8Z9Y - chains D and E of the 6 polymer chains in the assembly; structure by electron microscopy, 2.50 A resolution.

== Chain D ==
Protein: Protein TIC 100
Organism: Arabidopsis thaliana
UniProt: Q8LPR8 (TI100_ARATH); residue numbers follow UniProt; this construct covers 1-871
Amino-acid sequence (871 residues; numbered 1 to 871; the number before each row is that of its first residue):
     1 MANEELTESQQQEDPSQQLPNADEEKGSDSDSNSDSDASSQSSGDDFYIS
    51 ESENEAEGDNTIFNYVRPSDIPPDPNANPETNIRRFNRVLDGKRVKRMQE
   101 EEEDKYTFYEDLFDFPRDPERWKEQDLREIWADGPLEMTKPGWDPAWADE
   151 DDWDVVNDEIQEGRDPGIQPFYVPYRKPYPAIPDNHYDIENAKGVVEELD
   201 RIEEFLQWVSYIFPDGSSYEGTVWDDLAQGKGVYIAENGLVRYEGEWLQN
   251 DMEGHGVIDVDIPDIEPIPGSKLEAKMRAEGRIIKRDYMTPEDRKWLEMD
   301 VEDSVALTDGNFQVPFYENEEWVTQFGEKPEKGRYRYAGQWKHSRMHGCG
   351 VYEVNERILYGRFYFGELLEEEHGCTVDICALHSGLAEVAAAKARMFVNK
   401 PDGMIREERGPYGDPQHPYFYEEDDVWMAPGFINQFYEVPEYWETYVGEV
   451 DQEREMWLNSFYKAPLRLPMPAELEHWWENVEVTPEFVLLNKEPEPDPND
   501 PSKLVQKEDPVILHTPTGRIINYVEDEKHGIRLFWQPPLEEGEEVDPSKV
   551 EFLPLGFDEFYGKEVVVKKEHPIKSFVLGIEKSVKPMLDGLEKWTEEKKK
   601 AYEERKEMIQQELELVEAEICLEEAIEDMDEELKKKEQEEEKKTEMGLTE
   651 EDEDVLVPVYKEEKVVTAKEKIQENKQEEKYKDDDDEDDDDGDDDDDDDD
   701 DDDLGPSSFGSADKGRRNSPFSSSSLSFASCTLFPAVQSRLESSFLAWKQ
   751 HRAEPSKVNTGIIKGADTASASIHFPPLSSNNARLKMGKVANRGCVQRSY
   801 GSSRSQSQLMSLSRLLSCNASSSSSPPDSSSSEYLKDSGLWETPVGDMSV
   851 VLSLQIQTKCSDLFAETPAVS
Not modelled in the structure: 1-107, 563-871
Swiss-Prot annotation at these positions:
  - modified residue: Asn238 (Deamidated asparagine), Thr649 (Phosphothreonine)
Disulfide bonds: Cys349-Cys375

== Chain E ==
Protein: Protein TIC 56, chloroplastic
Organism: Arabidopsis thaliana
UniProt: Q7Y1W1 (TIC56_ARATH); residues 1-527 here = UniProt positions 1-527
Amino-acid sequence (527 residues; row label = number of the first residue in the row):
     1 MSSMNFNPFQNWFEKPPNPVPSINFVSLADSFFPKSQSPNFASIGLPKFS
    51 KKSPKPETAGTDEPGPYKQIAEQFLWECENIPDYRHTPEVDKLLNEDPVF
   101 EKKENPSTEEIEAEQKWWESFRASPVVQFMTRAEEIADDMNKMELEDNDT
   151 PYRKEDKDYWRAIPHVPGFDGRPMPRKAIKSKEESDDKFWDFMKQFLFGL
   201 WGFRQRPYPPGRPIDVAQAIGYKRLEKRYYDFIMKTGGWWYKDRLGRSRG
   251 PCEIITLKTAYGAGIIDRDTFIWGEDMDEWAPIHMVYGLEPAIATWEVRL
   301 GAAATAFLHKLQKGIPPWVPLKGREPKTYKQLQKEAIESKKRDMAVLEAN
   351 GGVWPGVRTPSHALFLWASGSELTTVLESDHMPNKFIPKQLRLELAKVIP
   401 GLRPWEVISIEQAMDQISYGGEWYREPLGTYTTGPPYIREWNRSVMRLFR
   451 IFYNLSVRVGQKLERTVPGFDTIMDKVQKDYDKRIARRMKRREEELREED
   501 LKHYSGRTDEDEEEEEEEDDDSNSKKD
Not modelled in the structure: 1-63, 457-527
Swiss-Prot annotation at these positions:
  - modified residue: Asn350 (Deamidated asparagine)

== Chain D / chain E interface ==
Pairs across the interface (230; chain D residue first):
  Phe113(D) - Lys194(E)  hydrogen bond (backbone-side chain)
  Phe113(D) - Phe198(E)  hydrophobic
  Asp114(D) - Lys194(E)
  Asp114(D) - Arg206(E)
  Phe115(D) - Lys194(E)
  Pro116(D) - Asp187(E)
  Pro116(D) - Asp191(E)
  Pro116(D) - Lys194(E)
  Pro116(D) - Arg206(E)
  Asp118(D) - Arg206(E)
  Asp118(D) - Tyr208(E)
  Asp118(D) - Arg212(E)  salt bridge
  Glu120(D) - Arg212(E)  salt bridge
  Trp122(D) - Pro207(E)
  Trp122(D) - Pro209(E)  hydrophobic
  Lys123(D) - Pro207(E)
  Glu124(D) - Pro207(E)
  Leu127(D) - Pro207(E)
  Leu127(D) - Tyr208(E)
  Arg176(D) - Arg204(E)
  Lys177(D) - Gly202(E)
  Lys177(D) - Phe203(E)
  Lys177(D) - Arg204(E)  hydrogen bond (backbone-side chain)
  Pro178(D) - Phe203(E)
  Pro178(D) - Arg204(E)  hydrogen bond (backbone-backbone)
  Tyr179(D) - Arg204(E)
  Pro180(D) - Phe198(E)  hydrophobic
  Pro180(D) - Phe203(E)  hydrophobic
  Ala181(D) - Tyr437(E)  hydrogen bond (backbone-side chain)
  Ala181(D) - Trp441(E)
  Pro183(D) - Tyr437(E)
  Pro183(D) - Trp441(E)  hydrophobic
  Asn185(D) - Trp441(E)
  Asn185(D) - Ser444(E)
  Lys193(D) - Trp190(E)
  Val195(D) - Tyr437(E)
  Val196(D) - Trp190(E)  hydrophobic
  Val196(D) - Leu197(E)
  Glu198(D) - Tyr437(E)
  Leu199(D) - Phe198(E)  hydrophobic
  Leu199(D) - Trp201(E)  hydrogen bond (backbone-side chain)
  Leu199(D) - Phe203(E)  hydrophobic
  Leu199(D) - Pro435(E)  hydrophobic
  Asp200(D) - Leu197(E)
  Ile202(D) - Trp201(E)  hydrophobic
  Ile202(D) - Pro435(E)  hydrophobic
  Ile202(D) - Pro436(E)
  Phe205(D) - Phe232(E)  hydrophobic
  Phe205(D) - Glu275(E)
  Phe205(D) - Asp276(E)
  Leu206(D) - Glu275(E)
  Leu206(D) - Asp276(E)  hydrogen bond (backbone-side chain)
  Leu206(D) - Met277(E)
  Gln207(D) - Glu275(E)
  Trp208(D) - Trp240(E)  hydrophobic
  Trp208(D) - Trp273(E)  hydrophobic
  Trp208(D) - Trp280(E)  hydrophobic
  Tyr211(D) - Arg425(E)
  Tyr211(D) - Leu428(E)  hydrophobic
  Ile212(D) - Tyr424(E)
  Ile212(D) - Arg425(E)  hydrogen bond (backbone-backbone)
  Phe213(D) - Arg425(E)
  Phe213(D) - Glu426(E)
  Pro214(D) - Tyr424(E)  hydrophobic
  Pro214(D) - Arg425(E)
  Trp224(D) - Leu200(E)
  Trp224(D) - Trp201(E)  hydrophobic
  Asp225(D) - Trp201(E)
  Asp225(D) - Thr432(E)  hydrogen bond (backbone-side chain)
  Asp225(D) - Thr433(E)
  Asp225(D) - Gly434(E)  hydrogen bond (side chain-backbone)
  Asp226(D) - Arg425(E)  salt bridge
  Asp226(D) - Leu428(E)
  Asp226(D) - Gly429(E)
  Asp226(D) - Thr430(E)
  Asp226(D) - Tyr431(E)  hydrogen bond (side chain-backbone)
  Asp226(D) - Thr432(E)
  Leu227(D) - Leu428(E)
  Leu227(D) - Thr432(E)
  Gln229(D) - Leu200(E)
  Gly230(D) - Asp278(E)
  Lys231(D) - Asp278(E)  salt bridge
  Lys231(D) - Glu279(E)  salt bridge
  Gln249(D) - Gly199(E)  hydrogen bond (side chain-backbone)
  Gln249(D) - Gly202(E)
  Asn250(D) - Leu428(E)  hydrogen bond (side chain-backbone)
  Asp293(D) - Lys389(E)  salt bridge
  Trp296(D) - Met382(E)
  Trp296(D) - Arg392(E)
  Trp296(D) - Leu402(E)
  Trp296(D) - Pro404(E)
  Met299(D) - Leu402(E)
  Met299(D) - Arg403(E)
  Met299(D) - Pro404(E)
  Asp300(D) - Met382(E)
  Asp300(D) - Pro404(E)
  Asp303(D) - Arg403(E)  salt bridge
  Asp303(D) - Pro404(E)
  Asp303(D) - Trp405(E)
  Ala392(D) - Phe365(E)  hydrophobic
  Ala392(D) - Ala368(E)
  Lys393(D) - Glu279(E)  salt bridge
  Arg395(D) - Leu364(E)
  Arg395(D) - Phe365(E)
  Arg395(D) - Ala368(E)
  Arg395(D) - Ser369(E)  hydrogen bond
  Arg395(D) - Glu372(E)
  Met396(D) - Lys242(E)  hydrogen bond (backbone-side chain)
  Met396(D) - Trp280(E)
  Met396(D) - Ala368(E)
  Phe397(D) - Trp273(E)
  Phe397(D) - Asp278(E)
  Phe397(D) - Trp280(E)
  Val398(D) - Ser371(E)  hydrogen bond (backbone-side chain)
  Val398(D) - Glu372(E)
  Asn399(D) - Ser371(E)  hydrogen bond (side chain-backbone)
  Asn399(D) - Thr375(E)
  Pro401(D) - Trp240(E)  hydrophobic
  Asp402(D) - Trp240(E)
  Met404(D) - Trp423(E)  hydrogen bond (backbone-side chain)
  Met404(D) - Tyr424(E)  hydrophobic
  Glu407(D) - Lys385(E)
  Glu407(D) - Tyr419(E)  hydrogen bond
  Glu407(D) - Trp423(E)
  Glu408(D) - Lys385(E)  hydrogen bond (backbone-side chain)
  Glu408(D) - Trp423(E)
  Tyr412(D) - Lys385(E)
  Asp414(D) - Arg247(E)
  Asp414(D) - Thr374(E)
  Pro415(D) - Arg249(E)
  Gln416(D) - Arg249(E)
  Gln416(D) - Gly250(E)  hydrogen bond (backbone-backbone)
  His417(D) - Arg249(E)  hydrogen bond (backbone-side chain)
  Pro418(D) - Tyr241(E)  hydrogen bond (backbone-side chain)
  Pro418(D) - Cys252(E)  hydrophobic
  Tyr419(D) - Thr256(E)
  Tyr419(D) - Ile265(E)  hydrophobic
  Tyr421(D) - Tyr241(E)  hydrogen bond
  Tyr421(D) - Arg249(E)  hydrogen bond
  Tyr421(D) - Ile265(E)  hydrophobic
  Trp427(D) - Arg244(E)  hydrogen bond (backbone-side chain)
  Met428(D) - Asp243(E)
  Met428(D) - Arg244(E)  hydrogen bond (backbone-backbone)
  Met428(D) - Arg247(E)
  Met428(D) - Arg249(E)
  Ala429(D) - Arg244(E)
  Pro430(D) - Lys242(E)
  Pro430(D) - Asp243(E)
  Pro430(D) - Gly264(E)
  Pro430(D) - Ile265(E)
  Pro430(D) - Ile266(E)  hydrophobic
  Pro430(D) - Thr270(E)
  Gly431(D) - Gly264(E)
  Gly431(D) - Ile265(E)
  Gly431(D) - Asp267(E)
  Phe432(D) - Gly264(E)
  Phe432(D) - Ala306(E)  hydrophobic
  Phe432(D) - Leu321(E)  hydrophobic
  Ile433(D) - Gly264(E)  hydrogen bond (backbone-backbone)
  Ile433(D) - His309(E)
  Asn434(D) - Arg244(E)
  Gln435(D) - Leu321(E)
  Gln435(D) - Lys322(E)  hydrogen bond (side chain-backbone)
  Phe436(D) - His309(E)
  Phe436(D) - Lys310(E)
  Phe436(D) - Lys313(E)  hydrogen bond (backbone-side chain)
  Phe436(D) - Leu321(E)  hydrophobic
  Tyr437(D) - His309(E)
  Val439(D) - Arg244(E)
  Tyr446(D) - Leu373(E)
  Val447(D) - Arg244(E)
  Glu449(D) - Ile81(E)
  Glu449(D) - Ser361(E)
  Val450(D) - Arg244(E)
  Val450(D) - Trp367(E)
  Asp451(D) - Arg244(E)  salt bridge
  Gln452(D) - His362(E)
  Glu453(D) - Phe365(E)
  Glu453(D) - Leu366(E)  hydrogen bond (side chain-backbone)
  Glu453(D) - Trp367(E)  hydrogen bond (side chain-backbone)
  Glu453(D) - Ala368(E)  hydrogen bond (side chain-backbone)
  Arg454(D) - Arg244(E)
  Arg454(D) - Trp367(E)
  Met456(D) - His362(E)
  Trp457(D) - Phe271(E)
  Trp457(D) - Trp367(E)
  Leu458(D) - Asp269(E)
  Leu458(D) - Pro282(E)  hydrophobic
  Phe461(D) - Glu279(E)
  Phe461(D) - Pro282(E)
  Phe461(D) - Met285(E)  hydrophobic
  Tyr462(D) - Arg268(E)
  Tyr462(D) - Asp269(E)  hydrogen bond
  Tyr462(D) - His284(E)
  Tyr462(D) - Met285(E)  hydrophobic
  Lys463(D) - Glu335(E)  salt bridge
  Pro465(D) - Val166(E)
  Leu466(D) - Val166(E)
  Leu466(D) - Leu332(E)  hydrophobic
  Leu466(D) - Gln333(E)  hydrogen bond (backbone-side chain)
  Arg467(D) - Val166(E)
  Arg467(D) - Ala336(E)  hydrogen bond (side chain-backbone)
  Arg467(D) - Ser339(E)  hydrogen bond
  Arg467(D) - Lys340(E)
  Leu468(D) - Val166(E)
  Ala472(D) - Arg176(E)
  Ala472(D) - Lys177(E)
  Glu473(D) - Val166(E)
  Glu473(D) - Met174(E)
  Glu473(D) - Pro175(E)
  Glu473(D) - Arg176(E)  salt bridge
  Leu474(D) - Pro213(E)
  Glu475(D) - Lys188(E)  salt bridge
  Glu475(D) - Pro213(E)
  Glu475(D) - Ile214(E)
  Glu475(D) - Asp215(E)  hydrogen bond (side chain-backbone)
  His476(D) - Glu144(E)  salt bridge
  His476(D) - Pro175(E)
  Trp478(D) - Gly211(E)
  Trp478(D) - Arg212(E)
  Trp478(D) - Pro213(E)
  Glu479(D) - Lys177(E)
  Asn480(D) - Glu144(E)
  Phe557(D) - Phe129(E)  hydrophobic
  Phe560(D) - Phe129(E)  hydrophobic
  Phe560(D) - Arg132(E)  hydrogen bond (backbone-side chain)
  Phe560(D) - Ala133(E)
  Phe560(D) - Ile136(E)  hydrophobic
  Tyr561(D) - Phe129(E)
  Tyr561(D) - Arg132(E)
Other interface residues (no listed pair), chain D (125 interface residues in all): Glu110, Arg117, Ile182, Asp184, Glu204, Tyr219, Thr222, Val223, Ala228, Arg242, Glu302, Glu388, Pro411, Trp443, Thr445, Pro469, Gly562
Other interface residues (no listed pair), chain E (130 interface residues in all): Pro125, Gln128, Asn148, Trp160, Pro164, Leu245, Ser248, Pro251, Thr259, Ala260, Ala263, Ala281, Ala302, Thr305, Ile315, Ile337, Ile408, Pro427

== In short ==
125 residues of chain D face 130 of chain E across their interface, with 38 hydrogen bonds and 13 salt
bridges. Polar pairs include Asp118(D)-Arg212(E), Glu120(D)-Arg212(E) and Asp226(D)-Arg425(E).
Chain D is Protein TIC 100 and chain E is Protein TIC 56, chloroplastic, both from Arabidopsis thaliana; the
structure, Cryo-EM Structure of the Arabidopsis thaliana TIC Complex, was determined by electron microscopy
together with 8XKU and 8XKV from the same study.
